Entry 8WFD (electron microscopy, 2.67 A resolution); this record covers chains E and H of the 10 polymer chains in the assembly.

Chain E:
Protein: TdpA
Organism: Thermus antranikianii DSM 12462
Amino-acid sequence (586 residues; row label = number of the first residue in the row):
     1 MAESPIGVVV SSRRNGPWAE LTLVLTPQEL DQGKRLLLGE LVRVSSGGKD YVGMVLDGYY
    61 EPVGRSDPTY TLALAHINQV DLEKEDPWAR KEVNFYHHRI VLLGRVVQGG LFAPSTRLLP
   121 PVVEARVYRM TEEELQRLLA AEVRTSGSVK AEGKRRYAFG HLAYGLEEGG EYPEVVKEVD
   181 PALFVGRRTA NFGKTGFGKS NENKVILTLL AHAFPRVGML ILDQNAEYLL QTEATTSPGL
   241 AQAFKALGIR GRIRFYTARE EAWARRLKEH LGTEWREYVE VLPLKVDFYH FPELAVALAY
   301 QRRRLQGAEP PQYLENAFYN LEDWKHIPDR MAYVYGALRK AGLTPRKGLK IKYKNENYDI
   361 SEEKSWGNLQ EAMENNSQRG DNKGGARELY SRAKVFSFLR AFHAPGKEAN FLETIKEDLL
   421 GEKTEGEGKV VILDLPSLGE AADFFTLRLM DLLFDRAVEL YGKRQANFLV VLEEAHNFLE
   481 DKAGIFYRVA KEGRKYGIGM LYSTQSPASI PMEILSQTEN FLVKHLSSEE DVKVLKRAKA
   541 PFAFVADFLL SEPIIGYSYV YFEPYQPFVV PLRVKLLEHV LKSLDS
Unresolved in the structure: 1-2, 376-381

Chain H:
Protein: TdpB
Organism: Thermus antranikianii DSM 12462
Amino-acid sequence (375 residues; numbered 1 to 375; the number before each row is that of its first residue):
     1 MPYAGEGSNP LGLKDFLDDL RLDHYQDLLR ELDELYQKLK QERQVPLHGD GEAYPLLTLT
    61 VDGGEGRAFE ELPLLSFGLV RVAAVGVKGF RLPSIAHLLP GYEVLRDPKG YLEGLLERSE
   121 ESPAADALKT FFRATGISLE DLGEYYTKDL RAFMGIFRDV LEWAYLVWGV EKVLQESYKD
   181 YLFIKDGRLA QLGVRESFRS KLQNYFARKH LLLAGVTKRS RLLAEGLTSL VMARLFAEAR
   241 GTFVLQVPQE LMEKAYRYER QWNADLEGAF VMGRRYVARL LEDTFRPQEG VAIFDLPPYL
   301 GEEDAVKVAR SLRAHRSVLY GGSVGTVVEA HGRASVARSI PRRMEEEILA RFRKAFGEDL
   361 AKKLTEWLRL ADRED
Unresolved in the structure: 1-10, 221-224, 373-375

Chain E / chain H interface:
Contacting residue pairs (28):
  Tyr-70(E) with Phe-285(H); Arg-286(H); Glu-289(H), hydrogen bond
  Thr-71(E) with Val-318(H)
  Ala-73(E) with Phe-285(H)
  Leu-74(E) with Asp-283(H); Thr-284(H); Phe-285(H), hydrophobic; Glu-289(H)
  Ala-75(E) with Val-318(H), hydrophobic
  Ile-77(E) with Asp-283(H); Thr-284(H); Phe-285(H), hydrophobic
  Asn-78(E) with Leu-281(H); Glu-282(H), hydrogen bond (side chain-backbone); Asp-283(H), hydrogen bond (side chain-backbone)
  Val-80(E) with Arg-316(H)
  Glu-85(E) with Arg-316(H), salt bridge
  Asp-86(E) with Arg-316(H); Ser-317(H), hydrogen bond; Val-318(H), hydrogen bond (side chain-backbone)
  Trp-88(E) with His-315(H); Leu-319(H); Gly-325(H); Glu-329(H), hydrogen bond
  Ala-89(E) with Val-318(H), hydrophobic; Leu-319(H), hydrophobic
  Glu-92(E) with Leu-319(H)
Also at the interface, not in a pair above, chain H (17 interface residues in all): Arg-313, Gly-321, Thr-326

Overview:
Chain E and chain H form an interface of 13 and 17 residues respectively, with 6 hydrogen bonds and 1 salt
bridge. Polar pairs include Glu-85(E)/Arg-316(H), Tyr-70(E)/Glu-289(H) and Asn-78(E)/Glu-282(H).
Here chain E is TdpA and chain H is TdpB, both from Thermus antranikianii DSM 12462. Entry 8WFD (The cryo-EM
structure of TdpAB in complex with AMPPNP and DNA) was determined by electron microscopy (same publication as
8Y1K and 8WET).
